Entry 8K37 (electron microscopy, 3.50 A resolution); this record covers chains A and N of the 18 polymer chains in the assembly.

== Chain A ==
Protein: Tail tube terminator protein
Source organism: Escherichia phage Lambda
UniProt: P03732 (TTTP_LAMBD); numbering as in UniProt (aligned over 1-131)
Chain sequence (131 residues; numbered 1 to 131; the number before each row is that of its first residue):
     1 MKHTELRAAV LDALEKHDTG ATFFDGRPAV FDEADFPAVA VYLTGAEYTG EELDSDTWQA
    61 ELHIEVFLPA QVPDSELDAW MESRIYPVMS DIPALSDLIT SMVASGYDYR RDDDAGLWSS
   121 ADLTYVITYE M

== Chain N ==
Protein: Head-tail connector protein FII
Source organism: Escherichia phage Lambda
UniProt: P03714 (FII_LAMBD); residue numbers follow UniProt; this construct covers 1-117
Chain sequence (117 residues; numbered 1 to 117; the number before each row is that of its first residue):
     1 MADFDNLFDA AIARADETIR GYMGTSATIT SGEQSGAVIR GVFDDPENIS YAGQGVRVEG
    61 SSPSLFVRTD EVRQLRRGDT LTIGEENFWV DRVSPDDGGS CHLWLGRGVP PAVNRRR
Unresolved in the structure: 1-3

== Interface between chain A and chain N ==
Pairs across the interface (7):
  Gln71(A) - Arg57(N)
  Tyr109(A) - Gln54(N)
  Arg110(A) - Gln54(N)
  Arg111(A) - Gln54(N)
  Asp113(A) - Tyr51(N)
  Asp113(A) - Gly53(N)
  Asp113(A) - Gln54(N)
Also at the interface, not in a pair above, chain N (5 interface residues in all): Gly55

== In short ==
The chain A/chain N interface involves 5 residues from each chain.
Chain A is Tail tube terminator protein and chain N is Head-tail connector protein FII, both from Escherichia
phage Lambda; the structure, Structure of the bacteriophage lambda neck, was determined by electron microscopy
(same publication as 8K35, 8K36, 8K38 and 8K39).
